PDB entry 3HOX | X-ray diffraction, 3.65 A resolution | chains A and E of the 15 polymer chains in the assembly

# Chain A
Molecule: DNA-directed RNA polymerase II subunit RPB1
From: Saccharomyces cerevisiae
Notes: EC 2.7.7.6
UniProt: P04050 (RPB1_YEAST); residues 1-1733 here = UniProt positions 1-1733
Chain sequence (1733 residues; numbered 1 to 1733; the number before each row is that of its first residue):
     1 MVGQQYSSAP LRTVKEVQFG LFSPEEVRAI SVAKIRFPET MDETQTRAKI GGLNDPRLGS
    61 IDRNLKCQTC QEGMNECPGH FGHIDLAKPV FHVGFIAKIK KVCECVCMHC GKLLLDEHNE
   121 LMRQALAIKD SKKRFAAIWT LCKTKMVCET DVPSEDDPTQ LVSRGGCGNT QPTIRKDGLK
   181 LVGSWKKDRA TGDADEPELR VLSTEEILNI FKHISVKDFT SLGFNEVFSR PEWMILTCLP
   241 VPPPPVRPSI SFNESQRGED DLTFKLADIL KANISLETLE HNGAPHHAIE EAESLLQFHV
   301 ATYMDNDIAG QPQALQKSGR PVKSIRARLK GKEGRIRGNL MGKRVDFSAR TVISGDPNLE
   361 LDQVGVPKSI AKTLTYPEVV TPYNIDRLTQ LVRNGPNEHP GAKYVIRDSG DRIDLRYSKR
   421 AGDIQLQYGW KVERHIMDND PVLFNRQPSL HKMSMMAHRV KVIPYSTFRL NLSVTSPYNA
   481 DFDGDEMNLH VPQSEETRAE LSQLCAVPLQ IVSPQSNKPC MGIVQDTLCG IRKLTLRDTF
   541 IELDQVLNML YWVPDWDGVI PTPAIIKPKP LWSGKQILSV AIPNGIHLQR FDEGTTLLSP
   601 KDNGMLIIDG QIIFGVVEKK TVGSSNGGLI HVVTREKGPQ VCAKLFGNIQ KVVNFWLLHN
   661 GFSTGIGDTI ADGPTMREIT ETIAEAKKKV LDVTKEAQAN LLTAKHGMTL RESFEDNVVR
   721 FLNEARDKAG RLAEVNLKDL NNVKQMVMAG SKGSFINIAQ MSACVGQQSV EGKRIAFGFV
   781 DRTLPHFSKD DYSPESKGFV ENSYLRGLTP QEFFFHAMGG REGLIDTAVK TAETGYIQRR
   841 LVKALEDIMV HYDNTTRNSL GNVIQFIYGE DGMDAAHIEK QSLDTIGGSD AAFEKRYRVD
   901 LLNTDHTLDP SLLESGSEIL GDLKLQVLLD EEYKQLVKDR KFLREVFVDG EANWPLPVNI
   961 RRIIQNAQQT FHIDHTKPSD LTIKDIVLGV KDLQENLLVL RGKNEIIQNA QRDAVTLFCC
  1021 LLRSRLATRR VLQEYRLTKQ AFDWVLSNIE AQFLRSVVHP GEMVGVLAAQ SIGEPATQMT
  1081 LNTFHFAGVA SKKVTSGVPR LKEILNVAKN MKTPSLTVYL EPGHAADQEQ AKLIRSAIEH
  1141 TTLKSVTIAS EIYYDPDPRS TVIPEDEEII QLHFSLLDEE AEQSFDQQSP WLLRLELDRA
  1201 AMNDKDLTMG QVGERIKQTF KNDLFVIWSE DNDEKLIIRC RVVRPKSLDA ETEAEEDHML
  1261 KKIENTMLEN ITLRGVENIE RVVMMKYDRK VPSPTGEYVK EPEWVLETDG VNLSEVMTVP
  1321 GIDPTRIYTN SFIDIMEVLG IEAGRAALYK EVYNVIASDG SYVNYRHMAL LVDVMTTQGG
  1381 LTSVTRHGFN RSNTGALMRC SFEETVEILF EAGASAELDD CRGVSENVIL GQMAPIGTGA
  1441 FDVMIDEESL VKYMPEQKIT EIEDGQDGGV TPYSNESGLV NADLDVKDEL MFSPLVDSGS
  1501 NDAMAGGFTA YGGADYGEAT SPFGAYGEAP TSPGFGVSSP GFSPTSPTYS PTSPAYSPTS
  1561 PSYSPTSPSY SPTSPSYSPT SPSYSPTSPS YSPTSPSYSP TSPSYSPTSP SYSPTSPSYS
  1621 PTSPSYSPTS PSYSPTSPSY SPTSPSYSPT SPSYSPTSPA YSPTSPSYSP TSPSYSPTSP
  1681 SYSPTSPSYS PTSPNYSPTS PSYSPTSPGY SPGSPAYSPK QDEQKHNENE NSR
Unresolved in the structure: 1, 187-195, 1082-1091, 1176-1186, 1246-1252, 1456-1733
Ion coordination: Zn2+ site 1: Cys67, Cys70, Cys77, His80; Zn2+ site 2: Cys107, Cys110, Cys148, Cys167; Mg2+: Asp481, Asp483, Asp485 (shared with 2 residues of chain P)
Swiss-Prot annotation at these positions:
  - region: Pro248 to Asp260 (Lid loop), Asn306 to Lys323 (Rudder loop), Pro810 to Glu822 (Bridging helix)
  - binding site (Zn(2+)): Cys67, Cys70, Cys77, His80, Cys107, Cys110, Cys148, Cys167
  - binding site (Mg(2+)): Asp481, Asp483, Asp485
  - modified residue: Thr1471 (Phosphothreonine)
  - cross-link (Glycyl lysine isopeptide (Lys-Gly)): Lys695 (interchain with G-Cter in ubiquitin), Lys1246 (interchain with G-Cter in ubiquitin), Lys1350 (interchain with G-Cter in ubiquitin)
  - natural variant: Ser1653 to Pro1659 (deletion: In strain: A364A)
  - mutagenesis: Lys1246 (K1246R: Impairs ubiquitination during transcription stress)

# Chain E
Molecule: DNA-directed RNA polymerases I, II, and III subunit RPABC1
From: Saccharomyces cerevisiae
Notes: EC 2.7.7.6
UniProt: P20434 (RPAB1_YEAST); residues 1-215 here = UniProt positions 1-215
Chain sequence (215 residues; each row starts with the number of its first residue):
     1 MDQENERNIS RLWRAFRTVK EMVKDRGYFI TQEEVELPLE DFKAKYCDSM GRPQRKMMSF
    61 QANPTEESIS KFPDMGSLWV EFCDEPSVGV KTMKTFVIHI QEKNFQTGIF VYQNNITPSA
   121 MKLVPSIPPA TIETFNEAAL VVNITHHELV PKHIRLSSDE KRELLKRYRL KESQLPRIQR
   181 ADPVALYLGL KRGEVVKIIR KSETSGRYAS YRICM
Unresolved in the structure: 1

# How chain A and chain E interact
Contacting residue pairs (91; chain A residue first):
  Arg857(A) with Tyr168(E), hydrogen bond (side chain-backbone); Leu170(E); Gln174(E)
  Leu860(A) with Gln174(E), hydrogen bond (backbone-side chain)
  Gly861(A) with Gln174(E)
  Asn862(A) with Ser173(E); Gln174(E)
  Val863(A) with Leu170(E), hydrophobic; Gln174(E), hydrogen bond (backbone-backbone); Pro176(E)
  Gln865(A) with Tyr208(E)
  Phe866(A) with Tyr168(E), hydrophobic; Tyr208(E), hydrogen bond (backbone-side chain); Ala209(E); Ser210(E); Tyr211(E)
  Ile867(A) with Tyr208(E)
  Gly869(A) with Thr204(E), hydrogen bond (backbone-side chain)
  Glu870(A) with Arg200(E), salt bridge; Ser202(E), hydrogen bond; Thr204(E); Ser205(E), hydrogen bond (backbone-side chain); Tyr208(E)
  Asp871(A) with Thr204(E), hydrogen bond; Ser205(E)
  Phe942(A) with Gly206(E); Arg207(E)
  Glu945(A) with Lys201(E), salt bridge
  Val946(A) with Lys201(E); Gly206(E)
  Phe947(A) with Glu203(E)
  Trp954(A) with Glu203(E)
  Leu956(A) with Thr204(E)
  Asn1004(A) with Arg167(E)
  Ile1006(A) with Glu163(E); Leu164(E); Arg167(E)
  Ile1007(A) with Arg167(E); Tyr168(E), hydrophobic
  Asp1013(A) with Ser205(E); Arg207(E), salt bridge
  Ala1014(A) with Ser205(E)
  Thr1016(A) with Ser205(E)
  Leu1017(A) with Glu203(E); Thr204(E); Ser205(E), hydrogen bond (backbone-backbone); Gly206(E)
  Met1317(A) with Val142(E), hydrophobic
  Thr1318(A) with Arg11(E), hydrogen bond; Arg14(E), hydrogen bond (backbone-side chain); Ala138(E); Val141(E); Val142(E)
  Pro1324(A) with Val142(E), hydrophobic; His147(E), hydrogen bond (backbone-side chain)
  Thr1325(A) with His146(E), hydrogen bond (side chain-backbone); His147(E), hydrogen bond (backbone-side chain); Glu148(E), hydrogen bond (backbone-backbone)
  Arg1326(A) with His147(E); Glu148(E)
  Ile1327(A) with His147(E), hydrogen bond (backbone-side chain)
  Glu1337(A) with Pro183(E)
  Val1338(A) with Ile144(E); Pro183(E)
  Leu1339(A) with Ile144(E), hydrophobic; His147(E); Val150(E); Pro183(E); Val184(E)
  Gly1340(A) with Asp182(E); Pro183(E)
  Ile1341(A) with Asp182(E), hydrogen bond (backbone-side chain); Arg212(E)
  Glu1342(A) with Pro151(E); His153(E); Ile198(E); Arg200(E), salt bridge; Arg212(E), salt bridge
  Ala1343(A) with Leu149(E); Val150(E), hydrophobic
  Arg1345(A) with Arg200(E)
  Tyr1349(A) with Glu203(E), hydrogen bond
  Tyr1365(A) with Glu203(E)
  Asp1373(A) with Arg200(E), salt bridge
  Thr1376(A) with Arg212(E), hydrogen bond
  Thr1377(A) with Pro176(E); Arg177(E), hydrogen bond (backbone-backbone)
  Gln1378(A) with Arg177(E); Met215(E)
  Gly1379(A) with Arg177(E); Gln179(E)
Also at the interface, not in a pair above, chain A (51 interface residues in all): Ala1010, Val1015, Tyr1328, Met1336, Ala1346, Arg1366
Also at the interface, not in a pair above, chain E (43 interface residues in all): Leu175, Ile178

# In short
51 residues of chain A face 43 of chain E across their interface, with 20 hydrogen bonds and 6 salt bridges.
Polar contacts include Glu870(A)-Arg200(E), Glu945(A)-Lys201(E) and Asp1013(A)-Arg207(E). From UniProt: 8
Zn2+-binding residues, 3 Mg2+-binding residues and one mutagenesis site on chain A.
Here chain A is DNA-directed RNA polymerase II subunit RPB1 and chain E is DNA-directed RNA polymerases I, II,
and III subunit RPABC1, both from Saccharomyces cerevisiae. Entry 3HOX (Complete RNA polymerase II elongation
complex V) was determined by X-ray diffraction (same publication as 3HOU, 3HOV, 3HOW, 3HOY and 3HOZ).
